PDB entry 4HE8 | X-ray diffraction, 3.30 A resolution | chains A and H of the 7 polymer chains in the assembly

== Chain A ==
Protein: NADH-quinone oxidoreductase subunit 7
Source organism: Thermus thermophilus
Notes: EC 1.6.5.3
UniProt: Q56217 (NQO7_THET8); residues 1-119 here = UniProt positions 1-119
Sequence (119 residues; numbered 1 to 119; the number before each row is that of its first residue):
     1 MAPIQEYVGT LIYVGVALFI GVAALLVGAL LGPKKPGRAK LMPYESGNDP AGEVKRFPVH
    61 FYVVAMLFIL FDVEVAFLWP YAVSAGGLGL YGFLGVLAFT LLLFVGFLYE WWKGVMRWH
Disordered / not traced: 31-54, 117-119

== Chain H ==
Protein: NADH-quinone oxidoreductase subunit 8
Source organism: Thermus thermophilus
Notes: EC 1.6.5.3
UniProt: Q60019 (NQO8_THET8); residue numbers follow UniProt; this construct covers 1-365
Sequence (365 residues; each row starts with the number of its first residue):
     1 MTWSYPVDPY WMVALKALLV VVGLLTAFAF MTLIERRLLA RFQVRMGPNR VGPFGLLQPL
    61 ADAIKSIFKE DIVVAQADRF LFVLAPLISV VFALLAFGLI PFGPPGSFFG YQPWVINLDL
   121 GILYLFAVSE LAVYGIFLSG WASGSKYSLL GSLRSSASLI SYELGLGLAL LAPVLLVGSL
   181 NLNDIVNWQK EHGWLFLYAF PAFLVYLIAS MAEAARTPFD LPEAEQELVG GYHTEYSSIK
   241 WALFQMAEYI HFITASALIP TLFLGGWTMP VLEVPYLWMF LKIAFFLFFF IWIRATWFRL
   301 RYDQLLRFGW GFLFPLALLW FLVTALVVAL DLPRTYLLYL SALSFLVLLG AVLYTPKPAR
   361 KGGGA
Disordered / not traced: 1, 41-78, 218-235, 355-365

== Interface between chain A and chain H ==
Residue-residue contacts (78):
  M1(A) - T2(H)
  M1(A) - W3(H)
  M1(A) - D119(H)
  A2(A) - T2(H)
  A2(A) - D119(H)  hydrogen bond (backbone-side chain)
  P3(A) - T2(H)
  P3(A) - V7(H)  hydrophobic
  Q5(A) - V7(H)
  Q5(A) - Y10(H)
  E6(A) - T2(H)
  E6(A) - P6(H)
  E6(A) - N117(H)
  E6(A) - L118(H)  hydrogen bond (side chain-backbone)
  Y7(A) - L118(H)  hydrophobic
  Y7(A) - D119(H)  hydrogen bond
  Y7(A) - L120(H)
  V8(A) - Y10(H)  hydrophobic
  G9(A) - V13(H)
  G9(A) - I116(H)
  T10(A) - I116(H)
  T10(A) - L118(H)
  T10(A) - Y124(H)
  I12(A) - A14(H)  hydrophobic
  Y13(A) - A17(H)  hydrophobic
  Y13(A) - L94(H)  hydrogen bond (side chain-backbone)
  Y13(A) - L95(H)  hydrophobic
  Y13(A) - A96(H)  hydrogen bond (side chain-backbone)
  Y13(A) - F97(H)  hydrogen bond (side chain-backbone)
  Y13(A) - G98(H)  hydrogen bond (side chain-backbone)
  Y13(A) - V115(H)  hydrophobic
  Y13(A) - Y124(H)
  V14(A) - L95(H)  hydrophobic
  V16(A) - L18(H)  hydrophobic
  A17(A) - V91(H)
  A17(A) - L94(H)
  A17(A) - L95(H)  hydrophobic
  L18(A) - V91(H)  hydrophobic
  I20(A) - V21(H)  hydrophobic
  I20(A) - L25(H)  hydrophobic
  G21(A) - L87(H)
  V22(A) - L87(H)
  L25(A) - V83(H)  hydrophobic
  G28(A) - I239(H)
  H60(A) - Y302(H)
  F61(A) - L153(H)
  F61(A) - R154(H)
  F61(A) - Y302(H)
  L67(A) - W310(H)  hydrophobic
  F68(A) - A157(H)
  F68(A) - I160(H)  hydrophobic
  F68(A) - S161(H)
  F68(A) - W310(H)  hydrophobic
  F71(A) - L164(H)  hydrophobic
  F71(A) - W310(H)  hydrophobic
  D72(A) - E130(H)
  D72(A) - L164(H)
  V75(A) - L168(H)  hydrophobic
  L78(A) - L171(H)  hydrophobic
  W79(A) - I122(H)
  W79(A) - L123(H)  hydrophobic
  W79(A) - F126(H)  hydrophobic
  W79(A) - L171(H)
  Y81(A) - A329(H)
  A82(A) - L171(H)  hydrophobic
  A82(A) - V174(H)
  A82(A) - L175(H)
  V83(A) - L180(H)  hydrophobic
  A85(A) - L175(H)  hydrophobic
  G86(A) - V328(H)
  G86(A) - A329(H)
  G89(A) - A329(H)
  L90(A) - L330(H)  hydrophobic
  F93(A) - L322(H)
  F93(A) - A325(H)  hydrophobic
  F93(A) - L326(H)
  F93(A) - A329(H)  hydrophobic
  L97(A) - L322(H)  hydrophobic
  W111(A) - G311(H)
Other interface residues (no listed pair), chain A (45 interface residues in all): A24, V64, V96, T100, F104, F107
Other interface residues (no listed pair), chain H (64 interface residues in all): V20, V90, W114, L150, G178, S179, D184, L243, L306, R307, P315, L318, F321

== Overview ==
Chain A and chain H form an interface of 45 and 64 residues respectively; the contacts include 7 hydrogen
bonds. Among the polar pairs are A2(A)-D119(H), E6(A)-L118(H) and Y7(A)-D119(H).
Chain A is NADH-quinone oxidoreductase subunit 7 and chain H is NADH-quinone oxidoreductase subunit 8, both
from Thermus thermophilus; the structure, Crystal structure of the membrane domain of respiratory complex I
from Thermus thermophilus, was determined by X-ray diffraction, deposited together with 4HEA.
